PDB entry 1RBG | X-ray diffraction, 1.80 A resolution | chains S and A

== Chain S ==
Protein: Ribonuclease S (S-PEPTIDE)
Organism: Bos taurus
UniProtKB: P61823 (RNAS1_BOVIN); residues 1-15 here correspond to UniProt positions 27-41 (UniProt number = residue number + 26)
Amino-acid sequence (16 residues; row label = number of the first residue in the row):
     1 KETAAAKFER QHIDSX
Modified residues: NH2 (amino group) at position 16
Swiss-Prot annotation at these positions:
  - active site: H12 (Proton acceptor)
  - binding site (substrate): K7, R10
  - glycosylation (N-linked (Glc) (glycation) lysine): K1, K7

== Chain A ==
Protein: Ribonuclease S (S-protein)
Organism: Bos taurus
Notes: EC 3.1.27.5
UniProtKB: P61823 (RNAS1_BOVIN); residues 21-124 here correspond to UniProt positions 47-150 (UniProt number = residue number + 26)
Amino-acid sequence (104 residues; each row starts with the number of its first residue):
    21 SSSNYCNQMM KSRNLTKDRC KPVNTFVHES LADVQAVCSQ KNVACKNGQT NCYQSYSTMS
    81 ITDCRETGSS KYPNCAYKTT QANKHIIVAC EGNPYVPVHF DASV
Swiss-Prot annotation at these positions:
  - active site: H119 (Proton donor)
  - binding site (substrate): K41 to T45, K66, R85
  - glycosylation: N34 (N-linked (GlcNAc...) asparagine), K37 (N-linked (Glc) (glycation) lysine), K41 (N-linked (Glc) (glycation) lysine)
Cystine bridges: C26-C84, C40-C95, C58-C110, C65-C72

== How chain S and chain A interact ==
Residue-residue contacts (33; chain S residue first):
  A5(S) - V116(A)  hydrophobic
  A5(S) - P117(A)
  F8(S) - V108(A)  hydrophobic
  F8(S) - P117(A)  hydrophobic
  F8(S) - V118(A)
  F8(S) - H119(A)
  F8(S) - F120(A)
  E9(S) - R33(A)  hydrogen bond (backbone-side chain)
  E9(S) - L51(A)
  R10(S) - R33(A)  hydrogen bond (backbone-side chain)
  R10(S) - N34(A)  hydrogen bond (side chain-backbone)
  R10(S) - L35(A)
  Q11(S) - L35(A)
  Q11(S) - K41(A)
  Q11(S) - N44(A)  hydrogen bond (backbone-side chain)
  Q11(S) - T45(A)
  Q11(S) - F46(A)
  H12(S) - N44(A)  hydrogen bond
  H12(S) - T45(A)  hydrogen bond (side chain-backbone)
  H12(S) - F46(A)
  H12(S) - V47(A)  hydrogen bond (backbone-backbone)
  H12(S) - F120(A)
  I13(S) - R33(A)  hydrogen bond (backbone-side chain)
  I13(S) - V47(A)
  I13(S) - E49(A)
  I13(S) - L51(A)  hydrophobic
  I13(S) - V54(A)  hydrophobic
  D14(S) - Y25(A)  hydrogen bond
  D14(S) - M29(A)
  D14(S) - V47(A)  hydrogen bond (backbone-backbone)
  D14(S) - H48(A)  salt bridge
  S15(S) - E49(A)
  S15(S) - S50(A)
Interface residues without a listed pair, chain S (10 interface residues in all): A4
Interface residues without a listed pair, chain A (22 interface residues in all): Q55

== Overview ==
10 residues of chain S face 22 of chain A across their interface; the contacts include 10 hydrogen bonds and 1
salt bridge. Polar pairs include D14(S)-H48(A), E9(S)-R33(A) and R10(S)-R33(A).
Here chain S is Ribonuclease S (S-PEPTIDE) and chain A is Ribonuclease S (S-protein), both from Bos taurus.
Entry 1RBG (Crystallographic structures of ribonuclease S variants with nonpolar substitution at position 13:
packing and cavities) was determined by X-ray diffraction together with 1RBC, 1RBD, 1RBE, 1RBF, 1RBH and 1RBI
from the same study.
